PDB entry 2Y50 | X-ray diffraction, 2.80 A resolution | chain A

== Chain A ==
Name: Collagenase
Source organism: Clostridium histolyticum
Notes: EC 3.4.24.3
UniProt: Q9X721 (Q9X721_CLOHI); residue numbers follow UniProt; this construct covers 119-880
Chain sequence (785 residues; numbered 96 to 880; the number before each row is that of its first residue):
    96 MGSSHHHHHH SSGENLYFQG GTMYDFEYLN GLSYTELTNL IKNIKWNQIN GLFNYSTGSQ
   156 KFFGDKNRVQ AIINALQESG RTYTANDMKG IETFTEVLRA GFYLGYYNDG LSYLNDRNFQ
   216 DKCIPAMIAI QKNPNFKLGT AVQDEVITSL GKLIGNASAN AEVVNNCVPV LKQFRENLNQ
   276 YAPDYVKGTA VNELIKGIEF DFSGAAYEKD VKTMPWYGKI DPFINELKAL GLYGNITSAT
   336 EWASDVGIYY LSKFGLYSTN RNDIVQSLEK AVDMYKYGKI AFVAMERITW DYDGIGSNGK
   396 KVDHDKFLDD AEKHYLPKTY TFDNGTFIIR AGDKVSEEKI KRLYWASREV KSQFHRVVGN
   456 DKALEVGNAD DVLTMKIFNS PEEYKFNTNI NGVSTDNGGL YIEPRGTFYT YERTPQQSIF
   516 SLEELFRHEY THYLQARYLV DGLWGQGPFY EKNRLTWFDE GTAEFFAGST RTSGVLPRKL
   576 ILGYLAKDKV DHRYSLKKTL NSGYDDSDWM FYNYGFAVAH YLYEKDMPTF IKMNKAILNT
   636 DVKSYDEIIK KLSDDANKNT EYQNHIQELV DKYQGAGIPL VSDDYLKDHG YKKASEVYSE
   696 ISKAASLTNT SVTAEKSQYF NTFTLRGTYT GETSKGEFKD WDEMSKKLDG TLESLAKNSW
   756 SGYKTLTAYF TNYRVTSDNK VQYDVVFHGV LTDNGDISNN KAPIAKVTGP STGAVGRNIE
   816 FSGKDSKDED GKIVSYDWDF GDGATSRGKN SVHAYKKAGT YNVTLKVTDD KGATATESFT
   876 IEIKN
Not modelled in the structure: 96-116, 598-599, 791-880
Sequence notes: expression tag (96-118)
Bound ions: Zn2+: His523, His527, Glu555
Residues lining bound ligands: citrate anion (FLC): Ser568, Gly569, Val570, Tyr618, Glu619, Met622, Trp736, Asp737, Ser740, Lys741, Asp744
Swiss-Prot annotation at these positions:
  - active site: Glu524
  - binding site (Ca(2+)): Glu498, Ala531, Val535, Gly537, Asn795, Lys796, Asp823, Asp825, Asp864
  - binding site (Zn(2+)): His523, His527, Glu555
  - mutagenesis: Gly389 to Val397 (Degrades soluble FALGPA peptide (furylacryloyl-Leu-Gly-Pro-Ala) but only 40% active on type I collagen), Glu524 (E524D: Retains 4% digestion of collagen, still bind collagen)
What the authors report for this chain:
  - Zn2+ coordination: His523, His527, Glu555
  - catalytic residues: His523, Glu524, His527, Glu555
  - binding site for Zn2+: Ala558

== Summary ==
Bound to chain A: citrate anion. The Zn2+ site is built by His523, His527 and Glu555. From UniProt:
active-site residue Glu524, 9 Ca2+-binding residues, 3 Zn2+-binding residues and 10 mutagenesis sites. The
paper reports catalytic residues His523, Glu524 and His527 among others; a binding site for Zn2+ at Ala558.
Chain A is Collagenase (Clostridium histolyticum); the structure, Crystal Structure of Collagenase G from
Clostridium histolyticum at 2. 80 Angstrom Resolution, was determined by X-ray diffraction, deposited together
with 2Y3U, 2Y6I and 2Y72.
